PDB entry 5BKL | X-ray diffraction, 2.94 A resolution | chains K and L of the 39 polymer chains in the assembly

[Chain K (and L)]
Protein: Coat protein
Organism: Satellite tobacco mosaic virus
Notes: chain L of this document is another copy of the same molecule, construct and numbering; everything in this record applies to it too
UniProt: P17574 (COAT_STMV); residues 1-159 here = UniProt positions 1-159
Sequence (159 residues; each row starts with the number of its first residue):
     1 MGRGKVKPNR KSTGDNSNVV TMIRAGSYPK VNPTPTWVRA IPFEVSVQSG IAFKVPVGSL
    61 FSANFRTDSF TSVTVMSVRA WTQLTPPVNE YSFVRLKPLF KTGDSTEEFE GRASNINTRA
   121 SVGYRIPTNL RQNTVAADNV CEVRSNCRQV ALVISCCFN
Unresolved in the structure: 1-14 (chain L: 1-2)
From the paper describing this entry:
  - conformationally variable residues (order/disorder transition): M1 to N16

[How chain K and chain L interact]
Pairs across the interface (27):
  E44(K) - R112(L)  salt bridge
  R66(K) - T106(L)  hydrogen bond
  R66(K) - E107(L)  salt bridge
  T82(K) - Y91(L)
  Q83(K) - Y91(L)
  Q83(K) - R112(L)  hydrogen bond
  L84(K) - N89(L)
  L84(K) - E90(L)
  L84(K) - Y91(L)
  T85(K) - N89(L)  hydrogen bond (backbone-backbone)
  T85(K) - I116(L)
  S92(K) - Y91(L)
  N115(K) - N115(L)
  N117(K) - Y91(L)
  N117(K) - S114(L)
  N117(K) - N115(L)
  N117(K) - I116(L)  hydrogen bond (backbone-backbone)
  N117(K) - N117(L)  hydrogen bond
  T118(K) - Y91(L)  hydrogen bond (backbone-side chain)
  T118(K) - S114(L)
  T118(K) - N115(L)
  R119(K) - Y91(L)  hydrogen bond (backbone-side chain)
  R119(K) - R112(L)
  R119(K) - A113(L)  hydrogen bond (side chain-backbone)
  R119(K) - S114(L)  hydrogen bond (backbone-backbone)
  R148(K) - N89(L)
  A151(K) - R112(L)
Other interface residues (no listed pair), chain L (12 interface residues in all): S92

[Summary]
Chain K and chain L form an interface of 13 and 12 residues respectively, with 9 hydrogen bonds and 2 salt
bridges. Polar pairs include E44(K)-R112(L), R66(K)-E107(L) and R66(K)-T106(L). The paper reports
conformational variability at M1(K).
Chain K and chain L are both Coat protein (Satellite tobacco mosaic virus); the structure, Crystallographic
structure of the cubic crystal form of STMV (77.9 degree rotation) grown from NaCl, was determined by X-ray
diffraction together with 5BKN, 7M2T, 7M2V, 7M3T, 7M50 and 7M57 from the same study.
